Entry 1N6F (X-ray diffraction, 2.70 A resolution); this record covers chains A and C of the 6 polymer chains in the assembly.

# Chain A (and C)
Molecule: tricorn protease
From: Thermoplasma acidophilum
Notes: EC 3.4.21.-; chain C of this document is another copy of the same molecule, construct and numbering; everything in this record applies to it too
UniProtKB: P96086 (TRI_THEAC); numbering as in UniProt (aligned over 1-1071)
Chain sequence (1071 residues; numbered 1 to 1071; the number before each row is that of its first residue):
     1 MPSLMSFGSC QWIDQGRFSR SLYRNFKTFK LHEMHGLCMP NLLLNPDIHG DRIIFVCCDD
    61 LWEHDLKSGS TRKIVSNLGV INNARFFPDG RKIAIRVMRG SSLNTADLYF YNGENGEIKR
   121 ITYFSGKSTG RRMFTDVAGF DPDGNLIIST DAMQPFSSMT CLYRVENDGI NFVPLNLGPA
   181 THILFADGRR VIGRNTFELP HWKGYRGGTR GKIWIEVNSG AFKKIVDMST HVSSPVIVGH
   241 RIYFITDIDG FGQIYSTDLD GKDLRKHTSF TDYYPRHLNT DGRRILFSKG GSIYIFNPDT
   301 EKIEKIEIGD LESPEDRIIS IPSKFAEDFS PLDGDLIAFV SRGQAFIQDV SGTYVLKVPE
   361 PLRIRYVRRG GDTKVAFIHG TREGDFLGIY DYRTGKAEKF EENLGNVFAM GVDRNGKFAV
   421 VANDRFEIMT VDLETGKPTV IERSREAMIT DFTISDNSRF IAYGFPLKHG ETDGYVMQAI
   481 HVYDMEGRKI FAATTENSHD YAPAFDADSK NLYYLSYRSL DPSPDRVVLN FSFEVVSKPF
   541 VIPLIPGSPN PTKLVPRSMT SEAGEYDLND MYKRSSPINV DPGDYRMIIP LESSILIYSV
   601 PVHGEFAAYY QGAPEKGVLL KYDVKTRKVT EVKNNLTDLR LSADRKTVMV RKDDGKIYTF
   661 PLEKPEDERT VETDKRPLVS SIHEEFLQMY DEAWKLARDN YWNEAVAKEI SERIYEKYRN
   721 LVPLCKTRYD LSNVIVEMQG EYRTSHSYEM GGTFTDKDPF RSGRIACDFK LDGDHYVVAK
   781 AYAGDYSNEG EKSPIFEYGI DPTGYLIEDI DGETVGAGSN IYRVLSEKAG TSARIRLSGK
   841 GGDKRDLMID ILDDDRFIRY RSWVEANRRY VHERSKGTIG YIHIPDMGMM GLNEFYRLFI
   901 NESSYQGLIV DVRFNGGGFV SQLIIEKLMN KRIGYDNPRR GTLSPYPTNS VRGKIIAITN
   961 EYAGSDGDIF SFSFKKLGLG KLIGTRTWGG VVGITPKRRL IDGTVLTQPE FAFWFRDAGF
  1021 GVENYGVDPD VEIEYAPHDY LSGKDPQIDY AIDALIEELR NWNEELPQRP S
Unresolved in the structure: 1-38, 1062-1071
Small-molecule neighbours: Z-Phe-diketo-Arg-Glu-Phe (DKT; 4-[2-(3-benzyloxycarbonylamino-4-cyclohexyl-1-hydroxy-2-oxo-butylamino)-5-guanidino-pentanoylamino]-4-(1-carboxy-2-cyclohexyl-ethylcarbamoyl)-butyric acid): R131, R132, S157, Y609, H746, Y748, M750, N915, G916, G917, G918, F919, Y962, A963, G964, S965, D966, G967, W988, V991, V992, G993, I994, T995, F1011, F1013
UniProt features mapped onto this chain:
  - region: R131, R132 (Binds the substrate's C-terminus)
  - active site: H746 (Charge relay system), S965 (Nucleophile), E1023 (Charge relay system)
  - binding site (substrate): G916 to G918, G993 to T995
  - site: D936 (Substrate specificity switch), D966 (Transition state stabilizer)
  - mutagenesis: R131 to R132 (Decreased catalytic activity towards protein substrates. Retains 10% of wild-type activity towards casein and about 30% towards oxidized insulin beta chain ...), L184 (L184C: Both peptidolytic and proteolytic activities doubled, probably due to the increase of the diameter of the channel for product exit ...), R414 (R414C: Retains 50% of wild-type activity after modification of the thiol group by maleimide, which decreases the diameter of the access channel and impairs substrate access to the active site ...), A643 (A643C: Decreased catalytic activity towards fluorogenic substrate and insulin beta chain prior to any modification or oxidation ...), H746 (H746A: Loss of catalytic activity), S965 (S965A: Loss of catalytic activity)

# How chain A and chain C interact
Residue-residue contacts - 13 pairs, chain A then chain C:
  L336(A) - S558(C)
  L336(A) - M559(C)  hydrophobic
  Y354(A) - K553(C)  hydrogen bond (side chain-backbone)
  Y354(A) - L554(C)
  Y354(A) - V555(C)
  Y354(A) - P556(C)
  Y354(A) - M559(C)
  L356(A) - M559(C)  hydrophobic
  T373(A) - S558(C)
  Y392(A) - S558(C)
  R393(A) - R557(C)  hydrogen bond (side chain-backbone)
  R393(A) - S558(C)
  R393(A) - T560(C)
Also at the interface, not in a pair above, chain A (8 interface residues in all): I347, D349

# Overview
The chain A/chain C interface involves 8 residues from each chain; the contacts include 2 hydrogen bonds.
Polar contacts include Y354(A)-K553(C) and R393(A)-R557(C). Ligands of chain A: Z-Phe-diketo-Arg-Glu-Phe. From
UniProt: 3 active-site residues, 6 substrate-binding residues and 7 mutagenesis sites on chain A.
Both chains are tricorn protease (Thermoplasma acidophilum). Entry 1N6F (tricorn protease in complex with
Z-Phe-diketo-Arg-Glu-Phe) was determined by X-ray diffraction, deposited together with 1N6D and 1N6E.
